PDB entry 3HOS | X-ray diffraction, 3.50 A resolution | chains B and H of the 8 polymer chains in the assembly

# Chain B
Protein: Transposable element mariner, complete cds
Organism: Drosophila mauritiana
Notes: EC 2.7.7.-
UniProt: Q7JQ07 (Q7JQ07_DROMA); numbering as in UniProt (aligned over 1-345)
Amino-acid sequence (345 residues; each row starts with the number of its first residue):
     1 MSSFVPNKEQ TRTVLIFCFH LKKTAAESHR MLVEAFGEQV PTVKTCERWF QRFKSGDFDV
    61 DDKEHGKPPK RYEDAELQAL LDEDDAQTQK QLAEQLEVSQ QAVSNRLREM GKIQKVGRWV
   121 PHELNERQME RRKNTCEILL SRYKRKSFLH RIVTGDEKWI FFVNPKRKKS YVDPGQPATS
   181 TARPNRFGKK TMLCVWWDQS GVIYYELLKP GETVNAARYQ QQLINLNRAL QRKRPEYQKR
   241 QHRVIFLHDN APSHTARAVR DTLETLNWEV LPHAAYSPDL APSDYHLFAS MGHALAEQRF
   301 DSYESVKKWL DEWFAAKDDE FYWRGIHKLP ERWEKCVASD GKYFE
Unresolved in the structure: 1-4, 239-242
Construct notes: engineered mutation Ala216 (Thr in Q7JQ07)
Curated features (UniProtKB/Swiss-Prot):
  - DNA-binding region (H-T-H motif): Thr24 to Ser55, Gln89 to Met110
  - region: Ile113 to Asn125 (Linker)
  - binding site (Mg(2+)): Asp156, Asp249, Asp284
  - site: Arg48 (Important for base-specific DNA-binding), Gln100 (Important for base-specific DNA-binding), Arg118 (Important for base-specific DNA-binding), Arg186 (Critical for target DNA recognition), His293 (Important for base-specific DNA-binding)
  - mutagenesis: Arg48 (R48Q: Loss of DNA binding; when associated with R-100), Gln100 (Q100R: Loss of DNA binding; when associated with Q-48), Arg118 (R118A: Reduces rate of second strand cleavage; when associated with A-216), Trp119 (W119P: Alters cleavage sites in second strand cleavage), Arg186 (R186A: No effect on second strand cleavage. Strongly reduced strand transfer activity), Asp284 (D284A: Loss of catalytic activity)
Disulfides: Cys136-Cys336
From the paper describing this entry:
  - binding site for Mos1 NTS inverted repeat DNA: Arg48, Lys63 to Arg71, Gln89 to Met110, His293
  - self-association interface (contacts with another copy of this molecule): Lys169 to Val172, Ser180 to Ala182
  - binding site for Mos1 TS inverted repeat DNA: Arg118, Arg183, His293
  - binding site for Mos1 NTS inverted repeat DNA: Phe187, Thr213 to Ala216, Asn250 to Arg257
  - binding site for Mos1 TS inverted repeat DNA (chain H): Phe187
  - catalytic residues: Asp156, Asp249, Asp284
  - mutagenesis - R118A/T216A, R118Q/T216A: decreased catalytic activity
  - mutagenesis - T216A: unchanged catalytic activity (citing earlier work)
  - mutagenesis - W119P, W119P/T216A: abolished catalytic activity
  - mutagenesis - R186A/T216A (less than 5%): decreased catalytic activity on strand transfer
  - mutagenesis - K158A/T216A, R183A/T216A, N185A/T216A, R186A/T216A, K189A/T216A: unchanged catalytic activity
  - mutagenesis - K158A/T216A, R183A/T216A, N185A/T216A, K189A/T216A: increased catalytic activity on target integration

# Chain H
Molecule: Mos1 TS inverted repeat DNA
Sequence (28 nucleotides; row label = number of the first residue in the row):
    29 AAACGACATT TCATACTTGT ACACCTGA

# How chain B and chain H interact
Pairs across the interface (23):
  Pro121(B) with DT54(H), base contact; DG55(H), hydrogen bond to the base
  His122(B) with DT54(H), base contact
  Asp156(B) with DT54(H), phosphate contact
  Glu157(B) with DT54(H), phosphate contact
  Trp159(B) with DT54(H), phosphate contact; DG55(H), phosphate contact
  Phe161(B) with DA56(H), stacking on the base
  Val163(B) with DA56(H), base contact
  Asn185(B) with DA56(H), base contact
  Arg186(B) with DA56(H), base contact
  Gly188(B) with DA56(H), base contact
  Lys190(B) with DA56(H), base contact
  Asp249(B) with DC53(H), phosphate contact
  Asn250(B) with DC52(H), phosphate contact; DC53(H), hydrogen bond to the phosphate
  Ala251(B) with DC52(H), phosphate contact; DC53(H), phosphate contact
  Pro252(B) with DA51(H), base contact; DC52(H), base contact
  Ala275(B) with DC53(H), phosphate contact
  Tyr276(B) with DC52(H), sugar contact; DC53(H), hydrogen bond to the phosphate
Interface residues without a listed pair, chain B (21 interface residues in all): Pro184, Phe187, Lys189, Asp284

# In short
21 residues of chain B and 6 residues of chain H are in contact; the contacts include 3 hydrogen bonds and 1
aromatic stacking contact. Among the polar pairs are Pro121(B)-DG55(H), Asn250(B)-DC53(H) and
Tyr276(B)-DC53(H). From the paper: catalytic residues Asp156(B), Asp249(B) and Asp284(B); K158A/T216A,
R183A/T216A and N185A/T216A of chain B, among others, increase catalytic activity on target integration; 10
substitutions were tested in all.
Here chain B is Transposable element mariner, complete cds (Drosophila mauritiana) and chain H is Mos1 TS
inverted repeat DNA. Entry 3HOS (Crystal structure of the mariner Mos1 paired end complex with Mg) was
determined by X-ray diffraction (same publication as 3HOT).
